8AMZ - chains O and U of the 17 polymer chains in the assembly; structure by electron microscopy, 3.30 A resolution.

Chain O:
Molecule: PCI domain-containing protein
Source organism: Spinacia oleracea
UniProt: A0A0K9RRW6 (A0A0K9RRW6_SPIOL); residues 1-386 here = UniProt positions 1-386
Sequence (386 residues; numbered 1 to 386; the number before each row is that of its first residue):
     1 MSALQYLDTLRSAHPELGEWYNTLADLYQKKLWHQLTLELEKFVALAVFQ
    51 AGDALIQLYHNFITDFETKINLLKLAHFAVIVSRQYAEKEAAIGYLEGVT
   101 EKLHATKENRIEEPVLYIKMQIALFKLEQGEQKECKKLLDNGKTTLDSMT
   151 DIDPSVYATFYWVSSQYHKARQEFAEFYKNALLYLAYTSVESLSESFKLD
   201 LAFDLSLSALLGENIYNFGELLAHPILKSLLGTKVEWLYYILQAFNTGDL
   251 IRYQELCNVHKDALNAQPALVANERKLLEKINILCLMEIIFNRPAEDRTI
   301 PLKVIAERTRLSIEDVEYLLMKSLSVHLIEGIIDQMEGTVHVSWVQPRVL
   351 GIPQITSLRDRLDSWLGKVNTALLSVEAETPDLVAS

Chain U:
Molecule: MPN domain-containing protein
Source organism: Spinacia oleracea
UniProt: A0A0K9RYG8 (A0A0K9RYG8_SPIOL); residues 8-311 here correspond to UniProt positions 1-304 (UniProt number = residue number - 7)
Sequence (304 residues; each row starts with the number of its first residue):
     8 QIFSSKSIEKVVVHPLVLLSIVDHYNRVARDTKKRVIGVLLGSTFKGTVD
    58 VTNSYAVPFEEDDKDSSIWFLDHNYHESMFSMFRRINAKEHVVGWYSTGP
   108 KLRENDLDVHRLFSDYVPNPVLVIIDVQPEELGIPTKAYYAVEEVKENAT
   158 QKSQKVFVHVPSEIAAHEVEEIGVEHLLRDVKDTTISTLATEVTGKLGAL
   208 KGLDARLREIRSYLELVIQEKLPLNHEILYHLQDVFNLLPNLSVLELVKA
   258 FAVKTNDMMLVIYLSSLIRSVIALHNLINNKMLNKEHEKAEDSKSLAITS
   308 VAGS
Not modelled in the structure: 294-311

Interface between chain O and chain U:
Residue-residue contacts - 21 pairs, chain O then chain U:
  Leu-185(O) / Glu-154(U)
  Leu-185(O) / Asn-155(U)
  Leu-185(O) / Ala-156(U)  hydrogen bond (backbone-backbone)
  Ala-186(O) / Lys-153(U)
  Ala-186(O) / Glu-154(U)
  Ala-186(O) / Asn-155(U)
  Ala-186(O) / Ala-156(U)
  Tyr-187(O) / Ala-156(U)
  Thr-188(O) / Ala-156(U)
  Ser-189(O) / Ala-156(U)
  Ala-295(O) / Asn-244(U)
  Ala-295(O) / Leu-246(U)
  Glu-296(O) / Asn-248(U)
  Val-345(O) / Asn-244(U)
  Gln-346(O) / Asn-244(U)
  Pro-347(O) / Tyr-237(U)
  Pro-347(O) / Asp-241(U)
  Ile-355(O) / Leu-221(U)
  Leu-362(O) / Leu-214(U)
  Leu-362(O) / Arg-218(U)
  Val-369(O) / Asp-211(U)
Interface residues without a listed pair, chain O (15 interface residues in all): Asp-147, Val-190
Interface residues without a listed pair, chain U (17 interface residues in all): Gln-8, Ile-9, Thr-157, Gln-240

In short:
The interface between chain O and chain U involves 15 residues on one side and 17 on the other, with 1
hydrogen bond. Its one hydrogen bond, Leu-185(O)/Ala-156(U), is backbone to backbone.
Here chain O is PCI domain-containing protein and chain U is MPN domain-containing protein, both from Spinacia
oleracea. Entry 8AMZ (Spinach 19S proteasome) was determined by electron microscopy.
